PDB entry 1KJ7 | X-ray diffraction, 2.00 A resolution | chains A and B of the 3 polymer chains in the assembly

== Chain A (and B) ==
Name: Pol polyprotein
From: Human immunodeficiency virus 1
Notes: EC 3.4.23.16; fragment: hiv-1 protease, residues 57-155; chain B of this document is another copy of the same molecule, construct and numbering; everything in this record applies to it too
UniProtKB: P03369 (POL_HV1A2); residues 1-99 here correspond to UniProt positions 57-155 (UniProt number = residue number + 56)
Amino-acid sequence (99 residues; numbered 1 to 99; the number before each row is that of its first residue):
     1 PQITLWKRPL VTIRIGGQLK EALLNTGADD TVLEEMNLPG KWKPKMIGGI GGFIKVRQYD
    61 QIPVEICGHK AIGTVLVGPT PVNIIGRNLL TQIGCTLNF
Construct notes: engineered mutation K7 (Gln63 in P03369), N25 (Asp81 in P03369)

== Interface between chain A and chain B ==
Contacting residue pairs (95):
  P1(A) - L97(B)
  P1(A) - N98(B)
  P1(A) - F99(B)  hydrogen bond (backbone-backbone)
  Q2(A) - T96(B)  hydrogen bond
  Q2(A) - L97(B)
  Q2(A) - N98(B)  hydrogen bond
  I3(A) - T96(B)
  I3(A) - L97(B)  hydrogen bond (backbone-backbone)
  I3(A) - F99(B)  hydrophobic
  L5(A) - R87(B)  hydrogen bond (backbone-side chain)
  L5(A) - L90(B)  hydrophobic
  L5(A) - T91(B)
  L5(A) - C95(B)
  W6(A) - R87(B)  hydrogen bond (backbone-side chain)
  W6(A) - T91(B)
  K7(A) - R87(B)
  R8(A) - D29(B)  salt bridge
  R8(A) - R87(B)
  P9(A) - T26(B)
  P9(A) - R87(B)
  L23(A) - G27(B)
  L24(A) - T26(B)  hydrogen bond (backbone-side chain)
  L24(A) - L97(B)  hydrophobic
  N25(A) - N25(B)  hydrogen bond
  N25(A) - T26(B)
  N25(A) - G27(B)
  T26(A) - L5(B)
  T26(A) - P9(B)
  T26(A) - L24(B)  hydrogen bond (side chain-backbone)
  T26(A) - N25(B)
  T26(A) - T26(B)  hydrogen bond (side chain-backbone)
  T26(A) - L97(B)
  G27(A) - L23(B)
  G27(A) - N25(B)  hydrogen bond (backbone-side chain)
  D29(A) - R8(B)  salt bridge
  I47(A) - I50(B)  hydrophobic
  G49(A) - I50(B)
  G49(A) - P81(B)
  I50(A) - G49(B)
  I50(A) - I50(B)
  I50(A) - G51(B)  hydrogen bond (backbone-backbone)
  I50(A) - G52(B)
  I50(A) - I54(B)
  I50(A) - T80(B)
  I50(A) - P81(B)
  G51(A) - I50(B)  hydrogen bond (backbone-backbone)
  G51(A) - G51(B)
  G51(A) - G52(B)
  G51(A) - I54(B)
  G52(A) - I50(B)
  G52(A) - G51(B)
  I54(A) - I50(B)
  I54(A) - G51(B)
  C67(A) - F99(B)  hydrophobic
  H69(A) - F99(B)
  R87(A) - L5(B)  hydrogen bond (side chain-backbone)
  R87(A) - W6(B)  hydrogen bond (side chain-backbone)
  R87(A) - K7(B)
  R87(A) - R8(B)
  R87(A) - P9(B)
  T91(A) - L5(B)
  T91(A) - W6(B)
  I93(A) - F99(B)
  G94(A) - N98(B)
  G94(A) - F99(B)
  C95(A) - L5(B)
  C95(A) - L97(B)  hydrophobic
  C95(A) - N98(B)
  C95(A) - F99(B)  hydrophobic
  T96(A) - Q2(B)
  T96(A) - I3(B)
  T96(A) - T96(B)
  T96(A) - L97(B)
  T96(A) - N98(B)  hydrogen bond (backbone-backbone)
  L97(A) - P1(B)
  L97(A) - Q2(B)
  L97(A) - I3(B)  hydrogen bond (backbone-backbone)
  L97(A) - P9(B)  hydrophobic
  L97(A) - L24(B)  hydrophobic
  L97(A) - T26(B)
  L97(A) - C95(B)  hydrophobic
  L97(A) - T96(B)
  L97(A) - L97(B)  hydrophobic
  N98(A) - P1(B)
  N98(A) - Q2(B)  hydrogen bond
  N98(A) - G94(B)
  N98(A) - C95(B)
  N98(A) - T96(B)  hydrogen bond (backbone-backbone)
  N98(A) - N98(B)  hydrogen bond
  F99(A) - P1(B)  hydrogen bond (backbone-backbone)
  F99(A) - I3(B)  hydrophobic
  F99(A) - H69(B)
  F99(A) - I93(B)
  F99(A) - G94(B)
  F99(A) - C95(B)  hydrophobic
Interface residues without a listed pair, chain A (35 interface residues in all): T4, F53, I84, L90
Interface residues without a listed pair, chain B (37 interface residues in all): T4, G48, I66, C67, P79

== Summary ==
35 residues of chain A face 37 of chain B across their interface; the contacts include 21 hydrogen bonds and 2
salt bridges. Polar contacts include R8(A)-D29(B), Q2(A)-T96(B) and Q2(A)-N98(B).
Both chains are Pol polyprotein (Human immunodeficiency virus 1). Entry 1KJ7 (Substrate shape determines
specificity of recognition recognition for HIV-1 protease: analysis of crystal structures of six ...) was
determined by X-ray diffraction together with 1KJ4, 1KJF, 1KJG and 1KJH from the same study.
